8XP1 - chains 0 and u of the 21 polymer chains in the assembly; structure by electron microscopy, 4.40 A resolution (low resolution: residue-level contacts below are approximate; hydrogen-bond / salt-bridge calls are withheld).

Chain 0 (and u):
Molecule: Flagellar motor switch protein FliN
Source organism: Salmonella enterica subsp. enterica serovar Typhimurium str. LT2
Notes: chain u of this document is another copy of the same molecule, construct and numbering; everything in this record applies to it too
Reference sequence: P26419 (FLIN_SALTY); residue numbers follow UniProt; this construct covers 1-137
Amino-acid sequence (137 residues; numbered 1 to 137; the number before each row is that of its first residue):
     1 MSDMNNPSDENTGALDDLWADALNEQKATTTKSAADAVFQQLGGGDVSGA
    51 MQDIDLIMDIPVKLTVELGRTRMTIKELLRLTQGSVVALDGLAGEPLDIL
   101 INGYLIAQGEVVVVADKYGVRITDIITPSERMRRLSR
Not modelled in the structure: 1-50

Chain 0 / chain u interface:
Residue-residue contacts - 62 pairs, chain 0 then chain u:
  Ile57(0) - Ile75(u)
  Met58(0) - Ile75(u)
  Met58(0) - Lys76(u)
  Met58(0) - Leu79(u)
  Ile60(0) - Ile75(u)
  Pro61(0) - Met73(u)
  Val62(0) - Met73(u)
  Val62(0) - Ile75(u)
  Lys63(0) - Thr71(u)
  Lys63(0) - Arg72(u)
  Leu64(0) - Thr71(u)
  Thr65(0) - Glu67(u)
  Val66(0) - Glu67(u)
  Val66(0) - Leu68(u)
  Val66(0) - Gly69(u)
  Glu67(0) - Thr65(u)
  Glu67(0) - Val66(u)
  Leu68(0) - Val66(u)
  Leu68(0) - Leu68(u)
  Leu68(0) - Leu97(u)
  Leu68(0) - Val111(u)
  Gly69(0) - Thr65(u)
  Gly69(0) - Val66(u)
  Arg70(0) - Leu64(u)
  Thr71(0) - Lys63(u)
  Thr71(0) - Leu64(u)
  Arg72(0) - Val62(u)
  Arg72(0) - Lys63(u)
  Met73(0) - Val62(u)
  Ile75(0) - Ile57(u)
  Lys76(0) - Met58(u)
  Leu81(0) - Ile122(u)
  Thr82(0) - Ile122(u)
  Gln83(0) - Ile122(u)
  Gln83(0) - Thr123(u)
  Gly84(0) - Arg121(u)
  Gly84(0) - Ile122(u)
  Ser85(0) - Arg121(u)
  Ser85(0) - Ile122(u)
  Val86(0) - Val120(u)
  Val87(0) - Gly119(u)
  Val87(0) - Val120(u)
  Val87(0) - Ile122(u)
  Leu89(0) - Tyr118(u)
  Leu89(0) - Val120(u)
  Gly91(0) - Tyr118(u)
  Leu92(0) - Lys117(u)
  Leu92(0) - Tyr118(u)
  Ala93(0) - Asp116(u)
  Ala93(0) - Lys117(u)
  Ala93(0) - Tyr118(u)
  Gly94(0) - Tyr118(u)
  Val114(0) - Val86(u)
  Tyr118(0) - Val87(u)
  Tyr118(0) - Ala88(u)
  Tyr118(0) - Leu89(u)
  Tyr118(0) - Ala93(u)
  Tyr118(0) - Gly94(u)
  Gly119(0) - Val87(u)
  Val120(0) - Ser85(u)
  Val120(0) - Val87(u)
  Ile122(0) - Gly84(u)
Other interface residues (no listed pair), chain 0 (44 interface residues in all): Ile54, Thr74, Ala88, Leu97, Ile101, Val111, Asp116, Lys117, Arg121
Other interface residues (no listed pair), chain u (42 interface residues in all): Pro61, Arg70, Thr74, Leu78, Thr82, Gln83, Leu92, Val113

Summary:
44 residues of chain 0 and 42 residues of chain u are in contact.
Chain 0 and chain u are both Flagellar motor switch protein FliN (Salmonella enterica subsp. enterica serovar
Typhimurium str. LT2); the structure, Cryo-EM structure of the protomers of the C ring in the CW state, was
determined by electron microscopy (same publication as 8WHT, 8WIW, 8WK3, 8WK4, 8WKI, 8WKK and 11 further
entries).
